PDB entry 3DID | X-ray diffraction, 1.78 A resolution | chains A and D of the 4 polymer chains in the assembly

[Chain A (and D)]
Name: Transthyretin
Organism: Homo sapiens
Notes: chain D of this document is another copy of the same molecule, construct and numbering; everything in this record applies to it too
UniProt: P02766 (TTHY_HUMAN); residues 1-127 here correspond to UniProt positions 21-147 (UniProt number = residue number + 20)
Chain sequence (127 residues; each row starts with the number of its first residue):
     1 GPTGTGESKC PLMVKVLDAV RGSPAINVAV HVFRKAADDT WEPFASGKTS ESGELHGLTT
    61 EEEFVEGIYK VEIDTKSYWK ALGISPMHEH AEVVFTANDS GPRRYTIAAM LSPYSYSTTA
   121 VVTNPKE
Not modelled in the structure: 1-9, 126-127 (chain D: 1-9, 125-127)
Differences from the reference sequence: engineered mutation Met-87 (Phe107 in P02766), Met-110 (Leu130 in P02766)
Bound ions: Zn2+ site 1: Cys-10, His-56; Zn2+ site 2: His-31, Asp-74; Zn2+ site 3: His-88, His-90, Glu-92
UniProt features mapped onto this chain:
  - binding site (L-thyroxine): Lys-15, Glu-54, Ser-117
  - modified residue: Cys-10 (Sulfocysteine), Glu-42 (4-carboxyglutamate), Ser-52 (Phosphoserine)
  - glycosylation: Asn-98 (N-linked (GlcNAc...) asparagine)

[Chain A / chain D interface]
Residue-residue contacts - 16 pairs, chain A then chain D:
  Leu-17(A) with Val-121(D), hydrophobic
  Gly-22(A) with Ala-120(D); Val-121(D); Val-122(D), hydrogen bond (backbone-backbone)
  Pro-24(A) with Val-121(D)
  Met-110(A) with Met-110(D), hydrophobic; Ser-117(D); Thr-119(D), hydrogen bond
  Ser-117(A) with Met-110(D); Ser-117(D), hydrogen bond
  Thr-119(A) with Met-110(D), hydrogen bond
  Ala-120(A) with Gly-22(D)
  Val-121(A) with Leu-17(D), hydrophobic; Gly-22(D); Pro-24(D)
  Val-122(A) with Gly-22(D), hydrogen bond (backbone-backbone)
Interface residues without a listed pair, chain A (12 interface residues in all): Ser-23, Thr-118, Thr-123
Interface residues without a listed pair, chain D (11 interface residues in all): Ser-23, Thr-123

[In short]
The interface between chain A and chain D involves 12 residues on one side and 11 on the other, with 5
hydrogen bonds. Polar pairs include Met-110(A)/Thr-119(D), Ser-117(A)/Ser-117(D) and Gly-22(A)/Val-122(D).
From UniProt: 3 L-thyroxine-binding residues on chain A.
Chain A and chain D are both Transthyretin (Homo sapiens); the structure, Crystal structure of the F87M/L110M
mutant of human transthyretin at pH 4.6 soaked, was determined by X-ray diffraction, deposited together with
3GPS, 3GRB, 3GRG and 3DGD.
